3VFR - chains A and B of the 3 polymer chains in the assembly; structure by X-ray diffraction, 1.85 A resolution.

Chain A:
Molecule: MHC class I antigen
Source organism: Homo sapiens
Reference sequence: C5MK56 (C5MK56_HUMAN); residues 1-276 here correspond to UniProt positions 25-300 (UniProt number = residue number + 24)
Sequence (276 residues; each row starts with the number of its first residue):
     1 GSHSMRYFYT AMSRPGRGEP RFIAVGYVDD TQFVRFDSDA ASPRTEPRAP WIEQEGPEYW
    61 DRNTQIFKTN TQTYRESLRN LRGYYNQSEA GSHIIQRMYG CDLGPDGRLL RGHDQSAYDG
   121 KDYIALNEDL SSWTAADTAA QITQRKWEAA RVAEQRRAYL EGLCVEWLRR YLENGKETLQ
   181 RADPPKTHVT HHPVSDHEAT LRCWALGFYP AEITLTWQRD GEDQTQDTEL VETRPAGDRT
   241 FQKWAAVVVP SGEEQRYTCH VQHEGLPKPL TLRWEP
Disulfide bonds: Cys-101/Cys-164, Cys-203/Cys-259
What the authors report for this chain:
  - mutagenesis - L163A: unchanged binding to SB27 TCR
  - contacts within the chain: Arg-151/Glu-154 (salt bridge), Arg-157/Glu-161 (salt bridge)

Chain B:
Molecule: Beta-2-microglobulin
Source organism: Homo sapiens
Reference sequence: P61769 (B2MG_HUMAN); residues 1-99 here correspond to UniProt positions 21-119 (UniProt number = residue number + 20)
Sequence (100 residues; row label = number of the first residue in the row; numbering starts at 0):
     0 MIQRTPKIQV YSRHPAENGK SNFLNCYVSG FHPSDIEVDL LKNGERIEKV EHSDLSFSKD
    60 WSFYLLYYTE FTPTEKDEYA CRVNHVTLSQ PKIVKWDRDM
Differences from the reference sequence: initiating methionine (0)
Curated features (UniProtKB/Swiss-Prot):
  - modified residue: Gln-2 (Pyrrolidone carboxylic acid)
  - glycosylation: Ile-1 (N-linked (Glc) (glycation) isoleucine), Lys-19 (N-linked (Glc) (glycation) lysine), Lys-41 (N-linked (Glc) (glycation) lysine), Lys-48 (N-linked (Glc) (glycation) lysine), Lys-58 (N-linked (Glc) (glycation) lysine), Lys-91 (N-linked (Glc) (glycation) lysine), Lys-94 (N-linked (Glc) (glycation) lysine)
Disulfide bonds: Cys-25/Cys-80

Interface between chain A and chain B:
Contacting residue pairs (62; chain A residue first):
  Phe-8(A) with Ser-55(B); Phe-56(B), hydrophobic
  Tyr-9(A) with Phe-56(B)
  Thr-10(A) with Phe-56(B); Phe-62(B)
  Met-12(A) with Ser-33(B), hydrogen bond; Asp-34(B)
  Arg-17(A) with Asp-34(B), salt bridge
  Val-25(A) with Asp-53(B); Leu-54(B); Ser-55(B)
  Tyr-27(A) with Ser-55(B); Tyr-63(B), hydrogen bond
  Gln-32(A) with Asp-53(B), hydrogen bond
  Arg-35(A) with Asp-53(B), salt bridge
  Arg-48(A) with Asp-53(B), salt bridge
  His-93(A) with Met-0(B)
  Ile-94(A) with Pro-32(B), hydrophobic; Ser-33(B)
  Gln-96(A) with His-31(B), hydrogen bond; Phe-56(B); Trp-60(B), hydrogen bond (side chain-backbone); Phe-62(B)
  Arg-97(A) with Phe-56(B)
  Met-98(A) with Phe-56(B), hydrophobic; Trp-60(B), hydrophobic
  Gln-115(A) with Trp-60(B)
  Ser-116(A) with Trp-60(B)
  Ala-117(A) with Trp-60(B), hydrophobic
  Asp-119(A) with Met-0(B); His-31(B)
  Gly-120(A) with Arg-3(B), hydrogen bond (backbone-side chain); His-31(B), hydrogen bond (backbone-side chain); Trp-60(B)
  Lys-121(A) with Ile-1(B)
  Asp-122(A) with Trp-60(B), hydrogen bond
  His-192(A) with Asp-98(B)
  Arg-202(A) with Asp-98(B), hydrogen bond (side chain-backbone); Met-99(B)
  Trp-204(A) with Asp-98(B); Met-99(B)
  Val-231(A) with Gln-8(B)
  Glu-232(A) with Lys-6(B), salt bridge; Gln-8(B); Tyr-26(B); Ser-28(B), hydrogen bond
  Arg-234(A) with Gln-8(B); Tyr-10(B); Met-99(B), hydrogen bond (side chain-backbone)
  Pro-235(A) with Tyr-10(B), hydrogen bond (backbone-side chain); Asn-24(B); Tyr-26(B); Leu-65(B)
  Ala-236(A) with Arg-12(B), hydrogen bond (backbone-side chain); Asn-24(B), hydrogen bond (backbone-side chain)
  Gly-237(A) with Arg-12(B), hydrogen bond (backbone-side chain)
  Asp-238(A) with Arg-12(B); His-13(B)
  Gln-242(A) with Tyr-10(B); Ser-11(B), hydrogen bond (side chain-backbone); Arg-12(B), hydrogen bond (side chain-backbone)
  Trp-244(A) with Met-99(B), hydrogen bond (side chain-backbone)
Other interface residues (no listed pair), chain A (39 interface residues in all): Arg-21, Ile-23, Ser-92, Leu-206, Thr-233
Other interface residues (no listed pair), chain B (30 interface residues in all): Pro-14, Ser-57, Lys-58, Asp-59

In short:
Chain A and chain B form an interface of 39 and 30 residues respectively, with 18 hydrogen bonds and 4 salt
bridges. Polar pairs include Arg-17(A)/Asp-34(B), Arg-35(A)/Asp-53(B) and Arg-48(A)/Asp-53(B). The paper
reports that L163A of chain A leaves binding to SB27 TCR unchanged; contacts within the chain involving
Arg-151(A), Glu-154(A) and Arg-157(A) among others.
Here chain A is MHC class I antigen and chain B is Beta-2-microglobulin, both from Homo sapiens. Entry 3VFR
(crystal structure of HLA B*3508LPEP-P4Ala, peptide mutant P4-ala) was determined by X-ray diffraction
together with 3VFM, 3VFN, 3VFO, 3VFP, 3VFS, 3VFT and 3 further entries from the same study.
